Entry 3A31 (X-ray diffraction, 2.50 A resolution); this record covers chain A.

# Chain A
Molecule: Probable threonyl-tRNA synthetase 1
Organism: Aeropyrum pernix
Notes: EC 6.1.1.3
UniProt: Q9YDW0 (SYT1_AERPE); residues 1-471 here = UniProt positions 1-471
Sequence (471 residues; row label = number of the first residue in the row):
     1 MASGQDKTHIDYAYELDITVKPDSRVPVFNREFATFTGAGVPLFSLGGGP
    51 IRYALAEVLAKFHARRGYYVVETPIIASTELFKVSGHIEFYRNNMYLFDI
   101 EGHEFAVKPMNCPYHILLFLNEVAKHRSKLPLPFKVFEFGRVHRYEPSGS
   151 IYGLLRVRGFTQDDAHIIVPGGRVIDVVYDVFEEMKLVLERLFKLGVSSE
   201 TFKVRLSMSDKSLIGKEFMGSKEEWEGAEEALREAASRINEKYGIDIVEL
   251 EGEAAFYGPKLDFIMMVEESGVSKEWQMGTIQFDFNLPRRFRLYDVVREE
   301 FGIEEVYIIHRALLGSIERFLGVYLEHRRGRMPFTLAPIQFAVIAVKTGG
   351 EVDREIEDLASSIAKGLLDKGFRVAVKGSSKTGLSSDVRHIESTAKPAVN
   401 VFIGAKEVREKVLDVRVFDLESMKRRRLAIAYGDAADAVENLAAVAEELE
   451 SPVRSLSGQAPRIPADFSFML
Disordered / not traced: 1-6
Modified / non-standard residues: Mse1 (selenomethionine); Mse95, Mse110, Mse185, Mse208, Mse219, Mse265, Mse266, Mse278, Mse332, Mse423, Mse470 (selenomethionine; parent Met)
Ion coordination: Zn2+: Cys112, His166, His310
UniProt features mapped onto this chain:
  - binding site (Zn(2+)): Cys112, His166, His310

# Overview
Cys112, His166 and His310 form the Zn2+ site. UniProt lists 3 Zn2+-binding residues.
Chain A is Probable threonyl-tRNA synthetase 1 (Aeropyrum pernix); the structure, Crystal structure of
putative threonyl-tRNA synthetase ThrRS-1 from Aeropyrum pernix (selenomethionine derivative), was determined
by X-ray diffraction together with 3A32 from the same study.
